Entry 8YTI (X-ray diffraction, 2.70 A resolution); this record covers chains K and T of the 22 polymer chains in the assembly.

[Chain K]
Protein: Histone H3.1
From: Homo sapiens
UniProtKB: P68431 (H31_HUMAN); residues 0-135 here correspond to UniProt positions 1-136 (UniProt number = residue number + 1)
Sequence (136 residues; each row starts with the number of its first residue; numbering starts at 0):
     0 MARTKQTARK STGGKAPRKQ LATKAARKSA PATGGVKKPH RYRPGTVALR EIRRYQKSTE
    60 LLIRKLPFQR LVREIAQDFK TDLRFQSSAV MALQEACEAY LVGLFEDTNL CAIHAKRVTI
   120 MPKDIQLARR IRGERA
Not modelled in the structure: 0-29
UniProt features mapped onto this chain:
  - modified residue: Arg2 (Asymmetric dimethylarginine), Thr3 (Phosphothreonine), Lys4 (Allysine), Gln5 (5-glutamyl dopamine), Thr6 (Phosphothreonine), Arg8 (Citrulline), Lys9 (N6,N6,N6-trimethyllysine), Ser10 (ADP-ribosylserine), Thr11 (Phosphothreonine), Lys14 (N6-(2-hydroxyisobutyryl)lysine), Arg17 (Asymmetric dimethylarginine), Lys18 (N6-(2-hydroxyisobutyryl)lysine), Lys23 (N6-(2-hydroxyisobutyryl)lysine), Arg26 (Citrulline), Lys27 (N6,N6,N6-trimethyllysine), Ser28 (ADP-ribosylserine), Lys36 (N6,N6,N6-trimethyllysine), Lys37 (N6-methyllysine), Tyr41 (Phosphotyrosine), Lys56 (N6,N6,N6-trimethyllysine) and 8 more in UniProt
  - lipidation: Lys18 (N6-decanoyllysine)

[Chain T]
Molecule: 169-nt DNA strand
From: synthetic construct
Sequence (169 nucleotides; numbered -82 to 86; the number before each row is that of its first residue; numbers below 1 keep their minus sign (DG-82 is residue -82)):
   -82 GCTTTTTTTT TTCACAATCC CGGTGCCGAG GCCGCTCAAT TGGTCGTAGA CAGCTCTAGC
   -22 ACCGCTTAAA CGCACGTACG GATTCCGTAC GTGCGTTTAA GCGGTGCTAG AGCTGTCTAC
    38 GACCAATTGA GCGGCCTCGG CACCGGGATT GTGAAAAAAA AAAGCTGCA
Ion coordination: Ca2+ site 1: DG-52 (shared with 1 residue of chain S); K+: DT-26, DA-25; Ca2+ site 2: DG-11 (shared with 1 residue of chain S); Ca2+ site 3: DG23 (shared with 1 residue of chain S); Ca2+ site 4 near DG29 (its only coordinating residue here); Ca2+ site 5: DG51 (shared with 1 residue of chain S)

[How chain K and chain T interact]
Pairs across the interface (30):
  Lys37(K) with DA-69(T), salt bridge to the phosphate
  His39(K) with DC-68(T), sugar contact
  Arg40(K) with DG8(T), base contact; DT9(T), hydrogen bond to the base; DG10(T), hydrogen bond to the sugar
  Tyr41(K) with DC-68(T), phosphate contact; DA-67(T), sugar contact; DT9(T), sugar contact; DG10(T), hydrogen bond to the phosphate
  Arg42(K) with DT9(T), phosphate contact
  Pro43(K) with DG8(T), phosphate contact; DT9(T), phosphate contact
  Gly44(K) with DG8(T), hydrogen bond to the phosphate; DT9(T), hydrogen bond to the phosphate
  Thr45(K) with DT9(T), hydrogen bond to the phosphate
  Val46(K) with DT9(T), hydrogen bond to the phosphate; DG10(T), phosphate contact
  Ala47(K) with DT9(T), hydrogen bond to the phosphate
  Arg49(K) with DA-67(T), hydrogen bond to the phosphate; DA-66(T), salt bridge to the phosphate
  Lys56(K) with DT-65(T), salt bridge to the phosphate
  Arg63(K) with DA17(T), sugar contact; DG18(T), phosphate contact
  Lys64(K) with DG18(T), hydrogen bond to the phosphate
  Leu65(K) with DA17(T), phosphate contact; DG18(T), hydrogen bond to the phosphate
  Pro66(K) with DA17(T), phosphate contact
  Arg69(K) with DA17(T), salt bridge to the phosphate
  Arg83(K) with DA26(T), phosphate contact; DG27(T), salt bridge to the phosphate
Interface residues without a listed pair, chain K (19 interface residues in all): Asp81
Interface residues without a listed pair, chain T (13 interface residues in all): DC-70

[Summary]
The interface between chain K and chain T involves 19 residues on one side and 13 on the other; the contacts
include 11 hydrogen bonds and 5 salt bridges. Among the polar pairs are Arg40(K)-DT9(T), Arg40(K)-DG10(T) and
Tyr41(K)-DG10(T). DT-26(T) and DA-25(T) form the K+ site.
Here chain K is Histone H3.1 (Homo sapiens) and chain T is a 169-nt DNA strand (synthetic construct). Entry
8YTI (Crystal Structure of Nucleosome-H1x Linker Histone Assembly (sticky-169a DNA fragment)) was determined
by X-ray diffraction.
